7UOL - chains D and E of the 24 polymer chains in the assembly; structure by electron microscopy, 3.50 A resolution.

# Chain D (and E)
Name: Dihydrolipoyllysine-residue succinyltransferase component of 2-oxoglutarate dehydrogenase complex, mitochondrial
Source organism: Bos taurus
Notes: EC 2.3.1.61; chain E of this document is another copy of the same molecule, construct and numbering; everything in this record applies to it too
UniProt: P11179 (ODO2_BOVIN); numbering as in UniProt (aligned over 1-455)
Sequence (455 residues; numbered 1 to 455; the number before each row is that of its first residue):
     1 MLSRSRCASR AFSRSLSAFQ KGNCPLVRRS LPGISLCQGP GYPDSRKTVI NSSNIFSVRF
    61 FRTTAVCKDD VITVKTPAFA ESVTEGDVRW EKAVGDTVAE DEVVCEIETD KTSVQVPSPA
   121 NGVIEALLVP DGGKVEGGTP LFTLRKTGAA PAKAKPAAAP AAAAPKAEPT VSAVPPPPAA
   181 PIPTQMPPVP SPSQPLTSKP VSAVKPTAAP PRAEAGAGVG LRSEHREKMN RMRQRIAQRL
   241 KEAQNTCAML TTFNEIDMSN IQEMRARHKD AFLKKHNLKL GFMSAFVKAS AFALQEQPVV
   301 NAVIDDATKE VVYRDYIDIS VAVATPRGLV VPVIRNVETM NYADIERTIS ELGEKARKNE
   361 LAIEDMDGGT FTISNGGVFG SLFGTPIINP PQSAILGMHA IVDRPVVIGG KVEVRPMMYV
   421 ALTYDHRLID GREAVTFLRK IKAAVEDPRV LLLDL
Disordered / not traced: 1-219
Curated features (UniProtKB/Swiss-Prot):
  - active site: His-426, Asp-430
  - modified residue: Ser-82 (Phosphoserine), Lys-111 (N6-lipoyllysine), Lys-155 (N6-acetyllysine), Lys-269 (N6-acetyllysine), Lys-274 (N6-acetyllysine), Lys-275 (N6-acetyllysine), Lys-279 (N6-acetyllysine), Lys-309 (N6-acetyllysine)
Reported in the primary citation:
  - self-association interface (contacts with another copy of this molecule); pairs are residue here / residue on that copy: Phe-253/Phe-383 (pi stacking), His-276/Asp-454 (hydrogen bond), Asp-454/Lys-275 (hydrogen bond), Tyr-419
  - catalytic residues: Asp-430

# Chain D / chain E interface
Contacting residue pairs (48):
  Gly-220(D) with Asn-336(E)
  Leu-221(D) with Tyr-316(E); Asn-336(E), hydrogen bond (backbone-side chain)
  Arg-222(D) with Tyr-316(E); Asp-318(E), salt bridge; Arg-335(E); Asn-336(E)
  Ser-223(D) with Arg-314(E); Asp-315(E), hydrogen bond (backbone-backbone)
  Glu-224(D) with Val-312(E); Tyr-313(E); Tyr-316(E), hydrogen bond
  His-225(D) with Tyr-313(E), hydrogen bond (backbone-backbone); Asp-315(E), salt bridge
  Arg-226(D) with Glu-310(E), salt bridge; Val-311(E); Val-312(E)
  Glu-227(D) with Glu-310(E); Val-311(E), hydrogen bond (backbone-backbone)
  Lys-228(D) with Lys-309(E)
  Met-229(D) with Ile-304(E), hydrophobic; Lys-309(E), hydrogen bond (backbone-backbone); Val-311(E), hydrophobic
  Gln-234(D) with Lys-309(E)
  Leu-240(D) with Ala-248(E), hydrophobic; His-426(E); Arg-427(E)
  Lys-241(D) with Gln-244(E), hydrogen bond (side chain-backbone); Cys-247(E), hydrogen bond (side chain-backbone); Ala-248(E)
  Gln-244(D) with Ala-248(E); Met-249(E)
  Thr-325(D) with Arg-432(E)
  Leu-329(D) with Arg-432(E)
  Phe-379(D) with Arg-432(E); Val-435(E); Arg-439(E), hydrogen bond (backbone-side chain)
  Ser-381(D) with Val-435(E)
  Leu-382(D) with Phe-253(E)
  Phe-383(D) with Thr-252(E); Phe-253(E), hydrogen bond (backbone-backbone)
  Gly-384(D) with Thr-251(E)
  Thr-385(D) with Leu-250(E); Thr-251(E), hydrogen bond (backbone-backbone)
  Ile-387(D) with His-426(E)
  Asp-403(D) with Val-407(E)
  Pro-405(D) with Pro-405(E)
  Val-414(D) with Val-407(E), hydrophobic
Other interface residues (no listed pair), chain D (32 interface residues in all): Arg-233, Ala-237, Gly-328, Gly-380, Pro-386, Arg-404
Other interface residues (no listed pair), chain E (35 interface residues in all): Asn-245, Thr-246, Asn-254, Glu-255, Phe-383, Val-406, Val-412, Tyr-419

# Overview
Chain D and chain E form an interface of 32 and 35 residues respectively; the contacts include 11 hydrogen
bonds and 3 salt bridges. Polar pairs include Arg-222(D)/Asp-318(E), His-225(D)/Asp-315(E) and
Arg-226(D)/Glu-310(E). From the paper: the catalytic residue Asp-430(D); a self-association interface
involving Phe-253(D), His-276(D) and Phe-383(D) among others.
Chain D and chain E are both Dihydrolipoyllysine-residue succinyltransferase component of 2-oxoglutarate
dehydrogenase complex, mitochondrial (Bos taurus); the structure, Endogenous dihydrolipoamide
succinyltransferase (E2) core of 2-oxoglutarate dehydrogenase complex from bovine kidney, was determined by
electron microscopy together with 7UOM from the same study.
